Entry 1C8C (X-ray diffraction, 1.45 A resolution); this record covers chains C and A of the 3 polymer chains in the assembly.

Chain C:
Molecule: 8-nt DNA strand
Sequence (8 nucleotides; each row starts with the number of its first residue):
   109 GTGATCGC

Chain A:
Molecule: DNA-binding protein 7A
Organism: Sulfolobus solfataricus
Reference sequence: P39476 (DN72_SULSO); numbering as in UniProt (aligned over 1-64)
Amino-acid sequence (64 residues; each row starts with the number of its first residue):
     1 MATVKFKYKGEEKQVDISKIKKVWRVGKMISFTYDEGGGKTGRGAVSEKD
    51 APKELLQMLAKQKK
Curated features (UniProtKB/Swiss-Prot):
  - modified residue (N6-methyllysine): Lys5, Lys7, Lys61, Lys63, Lys64

How chain C and chain A interact:
Contacting residue pairs - 14 pairs, chain C then chain A:
  DA112(C) with Arg43(A), base contact
  DC114(C) with Lys7(A), sugar contact; Tyr8(A), phosphate contact; Lys9(A), hydrogen bond to the phosphate; Gly10(A), phosphate contact; Met29(A), sugar contact; Ser31(A), base contact; Ala45(A), sugar contact
  DG115(C) with Val26(A), hydrogen bond to the base; Met29(A), sugar contact; Ser47(A), phosphate contact
  DC116(C) with Lys28(A), sugar contact; Ser47(A), hydrogen bond to the phosphate; Lys49(A), salt bridge to the phosphate
Also at the interface, not in a pair above, chain C (5 interface residues in all): DT113
Also at the interface, not in a pair above, chain A (13 interface residues in all): Val46

In short:
5 residues of chain C face 13 of chain A across their interface, with 3 hydrogen bonds and 1 salt bridge.
Polar contacts include DG115(C)-Val26(A), DC114(C)-Lys9(A) and DC116(C)-Ser47(A).
Chain C is an 8-nt DNA strand and chain A is DNA-binding protein 7A (Sulfolobus solfataricus); the structure,
Crystal structures of the chromosomal proteins SSO7D/SAC7D bound to DNA containing T-G mismatched base pairs,
was determined by X-ray diffraction together with 1CA5 and 1CA6 from the same study.
